7BQX - chains K and C of the 19 polymer chains in the assembly; structure by electron microscopy, 4.20 A resolution (low resolution: residue-level contacts below are approximate; hydrogen-bond / salt-bridge calls are withheld).

== Chain K ==
Protein: Capsid vertex component 2
From: Epstein-Barr virus (strain B95-8)
UniProt: P03233 (CVC2_EBVB9); residue numbers follow UniProt; this construct covers 1-570
Amino-acid sequence (570 residues; numbered 1 to 570; the number before each row is that of its first residue):
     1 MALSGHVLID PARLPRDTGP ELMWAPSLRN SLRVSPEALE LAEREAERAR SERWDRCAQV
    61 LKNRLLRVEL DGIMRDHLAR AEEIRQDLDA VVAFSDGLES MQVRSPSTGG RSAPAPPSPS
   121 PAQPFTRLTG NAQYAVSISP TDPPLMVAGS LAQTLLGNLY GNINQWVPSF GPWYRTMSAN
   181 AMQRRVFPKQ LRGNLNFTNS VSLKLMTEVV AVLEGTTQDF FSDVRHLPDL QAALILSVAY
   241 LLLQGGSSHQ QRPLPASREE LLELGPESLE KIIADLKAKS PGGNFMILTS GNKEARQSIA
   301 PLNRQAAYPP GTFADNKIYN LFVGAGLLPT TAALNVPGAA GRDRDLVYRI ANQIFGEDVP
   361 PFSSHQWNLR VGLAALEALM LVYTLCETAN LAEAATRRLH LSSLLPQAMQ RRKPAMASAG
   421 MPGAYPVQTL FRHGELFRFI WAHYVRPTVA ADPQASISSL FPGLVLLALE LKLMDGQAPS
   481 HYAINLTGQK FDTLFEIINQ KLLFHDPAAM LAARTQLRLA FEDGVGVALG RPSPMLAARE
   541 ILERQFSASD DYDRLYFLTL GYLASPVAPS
Not modelled in the structure: 1-19, 88-570

== Chain C ==
Protein: Capsid vertex component 1
From: Epstein-Barr virus (strain B95-8)
UniProt: P03222 (CVC1_EBVB9); numbering as in UniProt (aligned over 1-507)
Amino-acid sequence (507 residues; row label = number of the first residue in the row):
     1 MDVHIDNQVL SGLGTPLLVH LFVPDTVMAE LCPNRVPNCE GAWCQTLFSD RTGLTRVCRV
    61 FAARGMLPGR PSHRGTFTSV PVYCDEGLPE LYNPFHVAAL RFYDEGGLVG ELQIYYLSLF
   121 EGAKRALTDG HLIREASGVQ ESAAAMQPIP IDPGPPGGAG IEHMPVAAAQ VEHPKTYDLK
   181 QILLEITQEE NRGEQRLGHA GSPALCLGLR LRAGAETKAA AETSVSKHHP ALENPSNIRG
   241 SAGGEGGGGR AGTGGTVGVG SGALSRVPVS FSKTRRAIRE SRALVRGIAH IFSPHALYVV
   301 TYPELSAQGR LHRMTAVTHA SPATDLAEVS ILGAPEREFR FLISVALRIS ASFREKLAMQ
   361 AWTAQQEIPV VIPTSYSRIY KNSDLIREAF FTVQTRVSWE SCWVKATISN APKTPDACLW
   421 IDSHPLYEEG ASAWGKVIDS RPPGGLVGAA SQLVALGTDG HCVHLATTSD GQAFLVLPGG
   481 FVIKGQLALT PEERGYILAR HGIRREQ
Not modelled in the structure: 39-41, 106-107, 128-263, 318-331, 413-415, 505-507

== How chain K and chain C interact ==
Residue-residue contacts (65; chain K residue first):
  L22(K) - P373(C)
  L22(K) - T374(C)
  M23(K) - V371(C)
  M23(K) - I372(C)
  M23(K) - P373(C)
  W24(K) - V371(C)
  W24(K) - I372(C)
  W24(K) - P373(C)
  W24(K) - T374(C)
  P26(K) - Q366(C)
  P26(K) - V370(C)
  S27(K) - Q366(C)
  L28(K) - Q365(C)
  N30(K) - A364(C)
  N30(K) - Q366(C)
  S31(K) - T363(C)
  L32(K) - W362(C)
  L32(K) - T363(C)
  L32(K) - A364(C)
  L32(K) - F481(C)
  L32(K) - I483(C)
  R33(K) - S377(C)
  V34(K) - W362(C)
  V34(K) - S383(C)
  S35(K) - L357(C)
  S35(K) - W362(C)
  S35(K) - S383(C)
  S35(K) - L385(C)
  P36(K) - W362(C)
  A38(K) - S383(C)
  L39(K) - R354(C)
  A42(K) - A389(C)
  E43(K) - S350(C)
  E43(K) - E388(C)
  E43(K) - A389(C)
  E43(K) - T392(C)
  E45(K) - F390(C)
  A46(K) - A389(C)
  A46(K) - F390(C)
  E47(K) - I343(C)
  E47(K) - L347(C)
  E47(K) - T392(C)
  R50(K) - F339(C)
  R50(K) - I343(C)
  R50(K) - V393(C)
  R53(K) - F339(C)
  R53(K) - V393(C)
  R53(K) - R396(C)
  W54(K) - P335(C)
  W54(K) - E336(C)
  W54(K) - F339(C)
  L61(K) - Y115(C)
  L61(K) - I291(C)
  K62(K) - F95(C)
  K62(K) - L332(C)
  R64(K) - I291(C)
  R64(K) - F292(C)
  R64(K) - P294(C)
  L65(K) - F95(C)
  V68(K) - E121(C)
  V68(K) - I291(C)
  E69(K) - F95(C)
  E69(K) - E121(C)
  D71(K) - R125(C)
  R75(K) - R125(C)
Also at the interface, not in a pair above, chain K (33 interface residues in all): E37, A49
Also at the interface, not in a pair above, chain C (40 interface residues in all): H290, S293, P369
From the paper, about this interface:
  - interface residues, chain K: M23(K)

== In short ==
33 residues of chain K face 40 of chain C across their interface. From the paper: the interface residue
M23(K).
Chain K is Capsid vertex component 2 and chain C is Capsid vertex component 1, both from Epstein-Barr virus
(strain B95-8); the structure, Epstein-Barr virus, C5 portal vertex, was determined by electron microscopy
together with 7BQT, 7BR7, 7BR8 and 7BSI from the same study.
